6LGL - chains l and q of the 46 polymer chains in the assembly; structure by electron microscopy, 4.40 A resolution (low resolution: residue-level contacts below are approximate; hydrogen-bond / salt-bridge calls are withheld).

Chain l (and q):
Name: Triplex capsid protein 2
From: Human herpesvirus 3
Notes: chain q of this document is another copy of the same molecule, construct and numbering; everything in this record applies to it too
UniProtKB: Q6QCL4 (Q6QCL4_HHV3); residues 1-316 here = UniProt positions 1-316
Chain sequence (316 residues; numbered 1 to 316; the number before each row is that of its first residue):
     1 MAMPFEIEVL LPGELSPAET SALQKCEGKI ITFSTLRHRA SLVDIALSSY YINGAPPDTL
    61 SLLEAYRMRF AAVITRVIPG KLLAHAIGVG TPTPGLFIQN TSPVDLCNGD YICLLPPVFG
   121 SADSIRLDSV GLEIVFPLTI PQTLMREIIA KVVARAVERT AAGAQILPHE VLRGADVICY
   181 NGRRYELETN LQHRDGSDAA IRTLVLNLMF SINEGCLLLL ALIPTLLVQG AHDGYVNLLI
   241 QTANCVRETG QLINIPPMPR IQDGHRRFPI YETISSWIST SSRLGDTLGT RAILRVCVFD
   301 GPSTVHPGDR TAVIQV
Disordered / not traced: 1, 162-175, 228-266 (chain q: 1, 162-175, 222-268)

How chain l and chain q interact:
Pairs across the interface (55; chain l residue first):
  Phe-5(l) / Phe-299(q)
  Thr-35(l) / Asn-108(q)
  Leu-36(l) / Phe-299(q)
  Arg-67(l) / Tyr-111(q)
  Arg-67(l) / Gln-142(q)
  Arg-67(l) / Arg-295(q)
  Met-68(l) / Gly-109(q)
  Met-68(l) / Asp-110(q)
  Met-68(l) / Arg-295(q)
  Phe-70(l) / Asn-108(q)
  Phe-70(l) / Gly-109(q)
  Phe-70(l) / Arg-295(q)
  Phe-70(l) / Cys-297(q)
  Val-89(l) / Ile-314(q)
  Glu-147(l) / Tyr-271(q)
  Ala-150(l) / Tyr-271(q)
  Ala-150(l) / Ile-274(q)
  Lys-151(l) / Tyr-271(q)
  Ala-154(l) / Tyr-271(q)
  Ala-154(l) / Ile-274(q)
  Val-157(l) / Ile-270(q)
  Leu-208(l) / Trp-277(q)
  Met-209(l) / Leu-219(q)
  Ser-211(l) / Trp-277(q)
  Ile-212(l) / Thr-273(q)
  Ile-212(l) / Trp-277(q)
  Asn-213(l) / Leu-219(q)
  Gly-215(l) / Ile-212(q)
  Cys-216(l) / Ile-212(q)
  Leu-217(l) / Leu-220(q)
  Leu-219(l) / Leu-208(q)
  Leu-219(l) / Met-209(q)
  Leu-219(l) / Ile-212(q)
  Tyr-271(l) / Ala-154(q)
  Tyr-271(l) / Val-157(q)
  Tyr-271(l) / Glu-158(q)
  Tyr-271(l) / Ala-161(q)
  Ser-275(l) / Ala-150(q)
  Ser-275(l) / Ala-154(q)
  Trp-277(l) / Leu-208(q)
  Trp-277(l) / Leu-284(q)
  Ile-278(l) / Ala-150(q)
  Ile-278(l) / Val-153(q)
  Ile-278(l) / Leu-284(q)
  Ile-278(l) / Leu-288(q)
  Ser-281(l) / Trp-277(q)
  Ser-281(l) / Ser-281(q)
  Ser-282(l) / Arg-146(q)
  Ser-282(l) / Gly-285(q)
  Arg-283(l) / Thr-143(q)
  Arg-283(l) / Glu-147(q)
  Gly-285(l) / Ser-281(q)
  Gly-285(l) / Ser-282(q)
  Asp-286(l) / Gln-142(q)
  Leu-288(l) / Ile-278(q)
Other interface residues (no listed pair), chain l (40 interface residues in all): Ser-34, Arg-69, Arg-146, Val-153, Ala-161, Leu-218, Ile-274, Ser-279, Arg-291
Other interface residues (no listed pair), chain q (45 interface residues in all): Ile-149, Lys-151, Leu-204, Val-205, Ser-211, Leu-218, Ser-275, Ser-279, Asp-286, Val-296, Val-298

Summary:
40 residues of chain l and 45 residues of chain q are in contact.
Chain l and chain q are both Triplex capsid protein 2 (Human herpesvirus 3); the structure, The atomic
structure of varicella-zoster virus A-capsid, was determined by electron microscopy (same publication as
6LGN).
